PDB entry 7QG9 | electron microscopy, 3.45 A resolution | chains X and Y of the 27 polymer chains in the assembly

== Chain X (and Y) ==
Molecule: Distal tail protein
Source organism: Escherichia phage T5
Notes: chain Y of this document is another copy of the same molecule, construct and numbering; everything in this record applies to it too
Reference sequence: Q6QGE8 (DIT_BPT5); residues 1-204 here = UniProt positions 1-204
Chain sequence (204 residues; each row starts with the number of its first residue):
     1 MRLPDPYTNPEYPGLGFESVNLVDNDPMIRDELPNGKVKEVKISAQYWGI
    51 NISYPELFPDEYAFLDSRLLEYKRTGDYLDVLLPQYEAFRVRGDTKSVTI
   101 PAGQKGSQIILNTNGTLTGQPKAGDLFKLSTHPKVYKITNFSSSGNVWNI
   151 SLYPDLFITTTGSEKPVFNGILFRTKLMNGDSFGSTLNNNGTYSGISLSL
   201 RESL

== How chain X and chain Y interact ==
Contacting residue pairs (56; chain X residue first):
  Ser44(X) - Pro34(Y)  hydrogen bond (side chain-backbone)
  Ala45(X) - Pro34(Y)  hydrogen bond (backbone-backbone)
  Ala45(X) - Asn35(Y)
  Ala45(X) - Gly36(Y)
  Asp60(X) - Lys122(Y)  salt bridge
  Asp66(X) - Tyr86(Y)
  Asp66(X) - Lys137(Y)  salt bridge
  Ser67(X) - Ala123(Y)
  Ser67(X) - Gly124(Y)
  Ser67(X) - Thr139(Y)
  Leu70(X) - Lys137(Y)
  Leu70(X) - Thr139(Y)
  Leu70(X) - Tyr153(Y)  hydrophobic
  Glu71(X) - Thr139(Y)  hydrogen bond
  Glu71(X) - Asn140(Y)
  Lys73(X) - Asp24(Y)  salt bridge
  Lys73(X) - Asp26(Y)  salt bridge
  Lys73(X) - Tyr153(Y)
  Arg74(X) - Ser107(Y)  hydrogen bond
  Arg74(X) - Leu152(Y)
  Lys176(X) - Val38(Y)
  Lys176(X) - Glu40(Y)  salt bridge
  Leu177(X) - Arg30(Y)
  Met178(X) - Arg30(Y)
  Met178(X) - Glu32(Y)
  Gly180(X) - Asp24(Y)
  Gly180(X) - Asp26(Y)
  Asp181(X) - Asp24(Y)
  Asp181(X) - Asn25(Y)
  Asp181(X) - Asp26(Y)  hydrogen bond (backbone-backbone)
  Asp181(X) - Met28(Y)
  Asp181(X) - Arg30(Y)  salt bridge
  Ser182(X) - Val23(Y)
  Ser182(X) - Asp24(Y)
  Ser182(X) - Asn25(Y)
  Phe183(X) - Leu22(Y)
  Phe183(X) - Val23(Y)
  Phe183(X) - Asp24(Y)  hydrogen bond (backbone-backbone)
  Gly184(X) - Asn21(Y)
  Gly184(X) - Leu22(Y)
  Gly184(X) - Val23(Y)
  Ser185(X) - Val20(Y)
  Ser185(X) - Asn21(Y)  hydrogen bond (backbone-side chain)
  Ser185(X) - Leu22(Y)  hydrogen bond (backbone-backbone)
  Thr186(X) - Val20(Y)
  Thr186(X) - Asn21(Y)  hydrogen bond
  Leu187(X) - Ser19(Y)
  Leu187(X) - Val20(Y)  hydrogen bond (backbone-backbone)
  Leu187(X) - Gln85(Y)
  Asn189(X) - Glu18(Y)
  Tyr193(X) - Gln85(Y)
  Arg201(X) - Gly36(Y)  hydrogen bond (side chain-backbone)
  Arg201(X) - Val38(Y)
  Ser203(X) - Gly36(Y)
  Ser203(X) - Val38(Y)
  Leu204(X) - Gly36(Y)  hydrogen bond (backbone-backbone)
Also at the interface, not in a pair above, chain X (29 interface residues in all): Ala63, Tyr78, Asn188, Glu202
Also at the interface, not in a pair above, chain Y (33 interface residues in all): Lys37, Trp48, Gln108, Ile138, Ser151

== Overview ==
Chain X and chain Y form an interface of 29 and 33 residues respectively; the contacts include 12 hydrogen
bonds and 6 salt bridges. Among the polar pairs are Asp60(X)-Lys122(Y), Asp66(X)-Lys137(Y) and
Lys73(X)-Asp24(Y).
Both chains are Distal tail protein (Escherichia phage T5). Entry 7QG9 (Tail tip of siphophage T5 : common
core proteins) was determined by electron microscopy (same publication as 7ZHJ, 7ZN2, 7ZN4, 7ZQB and 7ZQP).
